Entry 6X77 (X-ray diffraction, 1.64 A resolution); this record covers chains T and A of the 3 polymer chains in the assembly.

Chain T:
Molecule: 16-nt DNA strand
Sequence (16 nucleotides; each row starts with the number of its first residue):
     2 ATCGCTACCA CACCCC

Chain A:
Molecule: DNA repair protein REV1
Organism: Saccharomyces cerevisiae
Notes: EC 2.7.7.-
UniProtKB: P12689 (REV1_YEAST); residue numbers follow UniProt; this construct covers 305-746
Sequence (442 residues; numbered 305 to 746; the number before each row is that of its first residue):
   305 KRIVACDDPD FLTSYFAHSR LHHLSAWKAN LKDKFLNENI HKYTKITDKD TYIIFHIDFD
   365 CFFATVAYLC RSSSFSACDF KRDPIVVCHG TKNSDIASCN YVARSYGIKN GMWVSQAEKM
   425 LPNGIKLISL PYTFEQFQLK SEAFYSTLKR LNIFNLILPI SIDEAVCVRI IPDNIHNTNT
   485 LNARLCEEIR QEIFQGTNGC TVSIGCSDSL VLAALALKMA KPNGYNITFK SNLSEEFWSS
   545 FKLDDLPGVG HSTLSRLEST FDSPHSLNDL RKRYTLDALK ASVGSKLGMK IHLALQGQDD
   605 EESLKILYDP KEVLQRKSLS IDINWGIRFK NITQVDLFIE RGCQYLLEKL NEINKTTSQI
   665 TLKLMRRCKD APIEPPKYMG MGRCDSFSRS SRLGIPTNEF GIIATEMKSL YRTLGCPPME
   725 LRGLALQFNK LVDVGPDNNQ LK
Unresolved in the structure: 305-307, 746
Sequence notes: engineered mutation Ala518 (Arg in P12689)
Ion coordination: Ca2+ site 1: Asp362, Asp467, Glu468 (together with 2'-deoxycytidine-5'-triphosphate) (shared with 1 residue of chain P); Ca2+ site 2: Asp362, Phe363, Asp467 (together with 2'-deoxycytidine-5'-triphosphate); Ca2+ site 3: Asp548, Leu550, Val553 (shared with 1 residue of chain P)
Ligand contacts: 2'-deoxycytidine-5'-triphosphate (DCP): Arg324, Leu325, Leu328, Asp362, Phe363, Asp364, Cys365, Phe366, Phe367, Ala401, Ser402, Tyr405, Arg408, Asn414, Gly415, Asp467, Glu468, Lys525

Interface between chain T and chain A:
Contacting residue pairs - 61 pairs, chain T then chain A:
  DA2(T) - His393(A)  phosphate contact
  DA2(T) - Gly394(A)  phosphate contact
  DA2(T) - Thr395(A)  sugar contact
  DA2(T) - Tyr682(A)  base contact
  DT3(T) - His393(A)  base contact
  DT3(T) - Gly394(A)  base contact
  DT3(T) - Thr395(A)  hydrogen bond to the phosphate
  DT3(T) - Lys396(A)  hydrogen bond to the phosphate
  DT3(T) - Asn397(A)  hydrogen bond to the phosphate
  DT3(T) - Ser398(A)  phosphate contact
  DT3(T) - Trp629(A)  sugar contact
  DT3(T) - Lys681(A)  hydrogen bond to the phosphate
  DT3(T) - Tyr682(A)  sugar contact
  DC4(T) - Tyr319(A)  base contact
  DC4(T) - His322(A)  stacking on the base
  DC4(T) - Ser323(A)  phosphate contact
  DC4(T) - His393(A)  phosphate contact
  DC4(T) - Ser398(A)  hydrogen bond to the phosphate
  DC4(T) - Asp399(A)  hydrogen bond to the phosphate
  DC4(T) - Trp629(A)  base contact
  DC4(T) - Lys681(A)  salt bridge to the phosphate
  DG5(T) - Tyr319(A)  sugar contact
  DG5(T) - Ser323(A)  hydrogen bond to the phosphate
  DG5(T) - Arg324(A)  salt bridge to the phosphate
  DG5(T) - Leu325(A)  hydrogen bond to the phosphate
  DG5(T) - Trp417(A)  base contact
  DG5(T) - Asn628(A)  base contact
  DG5(T) - Lys681(A)  base contact
  DG5(T) - Gly684(A)  base contact
  DG5(T) - Met685(A)  hydrogen bond to the base
  DG5(T) - Gly686(A)  hydrogen bond to the base
  DC6(T) - Tyr319(A)  hydrogen bond to the phosphate
  DC6(T) - Ser323(A)  sugar contact
  DC6(T) - Leu325(A)  sugar contact
  DC6(T) - His326(A)  hydrogen bond to the sugar
  DC6(T) - Ser329(A)  hydrogen bond to the base
  DC6(T) - Asp626(A)  phosphate contact
  DC6(T) - Ile627(A)  phosphate contact
  DC6(T) - Asn628(A)  hydrogen bond to the phosphate
  DC6(T) - Trp629(A)  phosphate contact
  DT7(T) - Phe320(A)  phosphate contact
  DT7(T) - His326(A)  salt bridge to the phosphate
  DT7(T) - Ser329(A)  hydrogen bond to the sugar
  DT7(T) - Ser624(A)  sugar contact
  DT7(T) - Ile625(A)  phosphate contact
  DT7(T) - Asp626(A)  hydrogen bond to the phosphate
  DA8(T) - Arg620(A)  salt bridge to the phosphate
  DA8(T) - Ser622(A)  sugar contact
  DA8(T) - Leu623(A)  phosphate contact
  DA8(T) - Ser624(A)  hydrogen bond to the phosphate
  DC9(T) - Val617(A)  phosphate contact
  DC9(T) - Gln619(A)  phosphate contact
  DC9(T) - Arg620(A)  phosphate contact
  DC9(T) - Lys621(A)  salt bridge to the phosphate
  DC9(T) - Ser622(A)  hydrogen bond to the phosphate
  DC10(T) - Glu606(A)  sugar contact
  DC10(T) - Lys621(A)  phosphate contact
  DA11(T) - Lys590(A)  phosphate contact
  DA11(T) - Glu606(A)  phosphate contact
  DC12(T) - Ser589(A)  hydrogen bond to the phosphate
  DC12(T) - Lys590(A)  hydrogen bond to the phosphate
Other interface residues (no listed pair), chain A (39 interface residues in all): Ser318, Lys336, Gly588

Overview:
11 residues of chain T face 39 of chain A across their interface; the contacts include 20 hydrogen bonds, 5
salt bridges and 1 aromatic stacking contact. Polar contacts include DG5(T)-Met685(A), DG5(T)-Gly686(A) and
DC6(T)-Ser329(A). Ligands of chain A: 2'-deoxycytidine-5'-triphosphate.
Here chain T is a 16-nt DNA strand and chain A is DNA repair protein REV1 (Saccharomyces cerevisiae). Entry
6X77 (Rev1 R518A Ternary Complex with dCTP and Ca2+) was determined by X-ray diffraction together with 6X6Z,
6X70, 6X71, 6X72, 6X73, 6X74, 6X75 and 6X76 from the same study.
